PDB entry 5FV2 | X-ray diffraction, 3.45 A resolution | chains B and V of the 4 polymer chains in the assembly

# Chain B
Name: Vh domain antibody
From: Homo sapiens
Notes: fragment: vh domain antibody; antibody fragment or engineered binder
Chain sequence (116 residues; row label = number of the first residue in the row):
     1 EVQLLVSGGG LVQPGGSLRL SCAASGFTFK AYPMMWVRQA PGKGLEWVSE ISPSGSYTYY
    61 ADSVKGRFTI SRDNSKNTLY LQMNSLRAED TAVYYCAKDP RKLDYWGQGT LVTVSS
Not modelled in the structure: 116
Disulfides: Cys22-Cys96

# Chain V
Name: Vascular endothelial growth factor
From: Homo sapiens
Notes: fragment: vegf
UniProt: P15692 (VEGFA_HUMAN); residues 1-110 here correspond to UniProt positions 27-136 (UniProt number = residue number + 26)
Chain sequence (116 residues; each row starts with the number of its first residue):
     1 APMAEGGGQN HHEVVKFMDV YQRSYCHPIE TLVDIFQEYP DEIEYIFKPS CVPLMRCGGC
    61 CNDEGLECVP TEESNITMQI MRIKPHQGQH IGEMSFLQHN KCECRPKKDR HHHHHH
Not modelled in the structure: 1-12, 109-116
Construct notes: expression tag (111-116)
Disulfides: Cys26-Cys68, Cys57-Cys102, Cys61-Cys104

# Interface between chain B and chain V
Contacting residue pairs (22; chain B residue first):
  Ala31(B) - Leu66(V)
  Tyr32(B) - Leu66(V)  hydrophobic
  Tyr32(B) - Glu103(V)
  Tyr32(B) - Cys104(V)  hydrogen bond (side chain-backbone)
  Tyr32(B) - Arg105(V)
  Pro33(B) - Asn62(V)
  Pro33(B) - Asp63(V)
  Pro33(B) - Leu66(V)
  Val37(B) - Met18(V)  hydrophobic
  Leu45(B) - Gln22(V)
  Glu46(B) - Met18(V)
  Trp47(B) - Phe17(V)  hydrophobic
  Trp47(B) - Met18(V)
  Glu50(B) - Tyr21(V)  hydrogen bond
  Pro53(B) - Asp63(V)
  Lys98(B) - Asn62(V)  hydrogen bond (backbone-side chain)
  Lys98(B) - Glu103(V)  salt bridge
  Asp99(B) - Tyr25(V)
  Pro100(B) - Tyr21(V)  hydrophobic
  Pro100(B) - Gln22(V)
  Arg101(B) - Gln22(V)
  Arg101(B) - His27(V)
Other interface residues (no listed pair), chain V (14 interface residues in all): Cys26, Pro106

# Overview
Chain B and chain V form an interface of 13 and 14 residues respectively; the contacts include 3 hydrogen
bonds and 1 salt bridge. Polar pairs include Lys98(B)-Glu103(V), Tyr32(B)-Cys104(V) and Glu50(B)-Tyr21(V).
Chain B is Vh domain antibody and chain V is Vascular endothelial growth factor, both from Homo sapiens; the
structure, Crystal structure of hVEGF in complex with VH domain antibody, was determined by X-ray diffraction,
deposited together with 5FV1.
